PDB entry 6PE8 | X-ray diffraction, 2.84 A resolution | chains A and U of the 3 polymer chains in the assembly

[Chain A]
Molecule: FAB Heavy chain
Source organism: Homo sapiens
Notes: antibody fragment or engineered binder
Sequence (223 residues; each row starts with the number of its first residue):
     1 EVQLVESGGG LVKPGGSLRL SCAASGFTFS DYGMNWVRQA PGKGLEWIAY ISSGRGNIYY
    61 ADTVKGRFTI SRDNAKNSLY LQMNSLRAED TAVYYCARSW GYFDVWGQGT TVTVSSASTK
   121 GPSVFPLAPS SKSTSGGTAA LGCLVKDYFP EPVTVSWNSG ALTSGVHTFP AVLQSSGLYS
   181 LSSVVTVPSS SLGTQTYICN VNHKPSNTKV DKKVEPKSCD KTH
Unresolved in the structure: 131-136, 220-223
Disulfide bonds: C22-C96, C143-C199

[Chain U]
Molecule: Tumor necrosis factor receptor superfamily member 5
Source organism: Homo sapiens
Reference sequence: P25942 (TNR5_HUMAN); numbering as in UniProt (aligned over 21-193)
Sequence (173 residues; each row starts with the number of its first residue):
    21 EPPTACREKQ YLINSQCCSL CQPGQKLVSD CTEFTETECL PCGESEFLDT WNRETHCHQH
    81 KYCDPNLGLR VQQKGTSETD TICTCEEGWH CTSEACESCV LHRSCSPGFG VKQIATGVSD
   141 TICEPCPVGF FSNVSSAFEK CHPWTSCETK DLVVQQAGTN KTDVVCGPQD RLR
Unresolved in the structure: 21-22, 177-180, 187-193
Disulfide bonds: C26-C37, C38-C51, C41-C59, C62-C77, C83-C103, C105-C119, C111-C116, C125-C143, C146-C161, C167-C186

[Chain A / chain U interface]
Residue-residue contacts - 17 pairs, chain A then chain U:
  D31(A) with E64(U)
  G33(A) with E64(U)
  Y50(A) with E64(U), hydrogen bond
  S52(A) with E64(U)
  S53(A) with E64(U), hydrogen bond; S65(U), hydrogen bond (side chain-backbone)
  G54(A) with S65(U)
  N57(A) with Y82(U)
  I58(A) with Y82(U), hydrogen bond (backbone-side chain)
  Y59(A) with K81(U); Y82(U); C83(U), hydrogen bond (side chain-backbone); V91(U)
  S99(A) with E64(U)
  W100(A) with C62(U); E64(U)
  G101(A) with K94(U)
Interface residues without a listed pair, chain A (14 interface residues in all): Y32, R55
Interface residues without a listed pair, chain U (11 interface residues in all): G63, H80, T101

[Overview]
14 residues of chain A and 11 residues of chain U are in contact; the contacts include 5 hydrogen bonds. Among
the polar pairs are Y50(A)-E64(U), S53(A)-E64(U) and S53(A)-S65(U).
Chain A is FAB Heavy chain and chain U is Tumor necrosis factor receptor superfamily member 5, both from Homo
sapiens; the structure, Crystal structure of CD40/ABBV-323 FAB complex, was determined by X-ray diffraction,
deposited together with 6PE7 and 6PE9.
